6CHA - chains B and F of the 6 polymer chains in the assembly; structure by X-ray diffraction, 1.80 A resolution.

Chain B (and F):
Protein: Alpha-chymotrypsin A
From: Bos taurus
Notes: EC 3.4.21.1; chain F of this document is another copy of the same molecule, construct and numbering; everything in this record applies to it too
Reference sequence: P00766 (CTRA_BOVIN); residue numbers follow UniProt; this construct covers 16-146
Sequence (131 residues; row label = number of the first residue in the row):
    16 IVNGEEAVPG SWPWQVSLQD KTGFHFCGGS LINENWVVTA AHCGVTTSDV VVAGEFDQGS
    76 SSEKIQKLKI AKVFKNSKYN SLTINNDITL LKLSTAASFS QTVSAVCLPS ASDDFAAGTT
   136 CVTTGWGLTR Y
Cystine bridges: Cys42-Cys58

Chain B / chain F interface:
Pairs across the interface (8; chain B residue first):
  Thr37(B) - Phe39(F)
  His57(B) - Tyr146(F)
  Gln73(B) - Thr37(F)
  Ser96(B) - Arg145(F)
  Ile99(B) - Tyr146(F)  hydrophobic
  Arg145(B) - Gly59(F)
  Tyr146(B) - His57(F)
  Tyr146(B) - Ile99(F)  hydrophobic

Summary:
The chain B/chain F interface involves 7 residues from each chain.
Both chains are Alpha-chymotrypsin A (Bos taurus). Entry 6CHA (Structure of a tetrahedral transition state
complex of alpha-*chymotrypsin at 1.8-*angstroms resolution) was determined by X-ray diffraction.
